Entry 7WCZ (electron microscopy, 3.50 A resolution); this record covers chains A and C of the 5 polymer chains in the assembly.

== Chain A (and C) ==
Name: Spike glycoprotein
Organism: Severe acute respiratory syndrome coronavirus 2
Notes: chain C of this document is another copy of the same molecule, construct and numbering; everything in this record applies to it too
UniProtKB: P0DTC2 (SPIKE_SARS2); residue numbers follow UniProt; this construct covers 1-241, 245-1206
Chain sequence (1258 residues; each row starts with the number of its first residue; note: 3 numbers in that range are skipped by the numbering (no residue carries them; nothing is unmodelled there)):
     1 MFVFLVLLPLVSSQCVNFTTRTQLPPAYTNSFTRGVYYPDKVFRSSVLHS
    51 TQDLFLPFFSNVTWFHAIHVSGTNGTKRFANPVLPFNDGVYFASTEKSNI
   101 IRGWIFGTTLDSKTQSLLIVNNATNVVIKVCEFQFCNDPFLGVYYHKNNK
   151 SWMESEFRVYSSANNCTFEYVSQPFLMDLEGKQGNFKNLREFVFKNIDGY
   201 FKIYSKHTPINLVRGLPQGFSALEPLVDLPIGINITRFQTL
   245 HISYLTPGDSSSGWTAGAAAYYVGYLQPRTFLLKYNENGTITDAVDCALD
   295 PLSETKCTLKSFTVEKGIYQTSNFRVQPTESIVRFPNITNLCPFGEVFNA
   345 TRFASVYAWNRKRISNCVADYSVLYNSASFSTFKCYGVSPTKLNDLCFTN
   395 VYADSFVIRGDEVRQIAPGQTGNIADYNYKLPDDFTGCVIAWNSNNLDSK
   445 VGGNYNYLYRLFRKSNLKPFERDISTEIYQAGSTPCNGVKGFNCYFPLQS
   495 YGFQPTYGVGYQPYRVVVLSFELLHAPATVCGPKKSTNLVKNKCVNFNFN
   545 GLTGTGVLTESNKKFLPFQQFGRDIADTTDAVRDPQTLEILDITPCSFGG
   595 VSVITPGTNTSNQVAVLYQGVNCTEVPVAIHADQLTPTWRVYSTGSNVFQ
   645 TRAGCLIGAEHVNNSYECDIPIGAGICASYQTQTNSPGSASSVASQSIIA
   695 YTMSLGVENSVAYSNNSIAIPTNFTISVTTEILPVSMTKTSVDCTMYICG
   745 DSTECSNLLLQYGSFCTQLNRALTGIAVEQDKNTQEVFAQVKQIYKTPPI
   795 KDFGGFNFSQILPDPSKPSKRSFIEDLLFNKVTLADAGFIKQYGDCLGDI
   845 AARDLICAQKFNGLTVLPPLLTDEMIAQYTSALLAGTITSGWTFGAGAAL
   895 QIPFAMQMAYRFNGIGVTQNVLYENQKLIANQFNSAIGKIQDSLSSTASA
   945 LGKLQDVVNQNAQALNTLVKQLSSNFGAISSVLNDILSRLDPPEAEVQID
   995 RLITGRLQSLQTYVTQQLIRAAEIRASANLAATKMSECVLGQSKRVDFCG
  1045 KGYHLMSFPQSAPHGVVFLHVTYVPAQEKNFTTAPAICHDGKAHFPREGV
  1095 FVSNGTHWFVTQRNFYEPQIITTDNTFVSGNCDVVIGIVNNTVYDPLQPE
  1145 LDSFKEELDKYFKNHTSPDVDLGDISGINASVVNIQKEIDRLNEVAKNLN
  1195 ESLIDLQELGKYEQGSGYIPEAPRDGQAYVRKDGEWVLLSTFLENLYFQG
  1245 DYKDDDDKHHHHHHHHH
Not modelled in the structure: 1-13, 70-76, 248-254, 621-640, 677-688, 828-847, 1162-1261
Disulfide bonds: Cys131-Cys166, Cys291-Cys301, Cys336-Cys361, Cys379-Cys432, Cys391-Cys525, Cys480-Cys488, Cys538-Cys590, Cys617-Cys649, Cys662-Cys671, Cys738-Cys760, Cys743-Cys749, Cys1032-Cys1043, Cys1082-Cys1126
Construct notes: variant Phe18 (Leu in P0DTC2), Ala80 (Asp in P0DTC2), Gly215 (Asp in P0DTC2), Ile246 (Arg in P0DTC2), Asn417 (Lys in P0DTC2), Lys484 (Glu in P0DTC2), Tyr501 (Asn in P0DTC2), Gly614 (Asp in P0DTC2), Gly682 (Arg in P0DTC2), Ser683 (Arg in P0DTC2), Ser685 (Arg in P0DTC2), Val701 (Ala in P0DTC2), Pro986 (Lys in P0DTC2), Pro987 (Val in P0DTC2); expression tag (1207-1261)
UniProt features mapped onto this chain:
  - region: Asn280 to Cys301 (Putative superantigen), Arg403 to Asp405 (Integrin-binding motif), Asn448 to Phe456 (Immunodominant HLA epitope recognized by the CD8+), Pro681, Ala684 (Putative superantigen), Ser816 to Tyr837 (Fusion peptide 1), Lys835 to Phe855 (Fusion peptide 2), Asp1163 to Glu1202 (Heptad repeat 2)
  - site: Arg815, Ser816 (Cleavage)
  - glycosylation: Asn17 (N-linked (GlcNAc...) (complex) asparagine), Asn61 (N-linked (GlcNAc...) (hybrid) asparagine), Asn74 (N-linked (GlcNAc...) (complex) asparagine), Asn122 (N-linked (GlcNAc...) (hybrid) asparagine), Asn149 (N-linked (GlcNAc...) (complex) asparagine), Asn165 (N-linked (GlcNAc...) (complex) asparagine), Asn234 (N-linked (GlcNAc...) (high mannose) asparagine), Asn282 (N-linked (GlcNAc...) (complex) asparagine), Thr323 (O-linked (GalNAc) threonine), Ser325 (O-linked (HexNAc...) serine), Asn331 (N-linked (GlcNAc...) (complex) asparagine), Asn343 (N-linked (GlcNAc...) (complex) asparagine), Asn603 (N-linked (GlcNAc...) (hybrid) asparagine), Asn616 (N-linked (GlcNAc...) (complex) asparagine), Asn657 (N-linked (GlcNAc...) (complex) asparagine), Thr676 (O-linked (GlcNAc...) threonine), Thr678 (O-linked (GlcNAc...) threonine), Asn709 (N-linked (GlcNAc...) (high mannose) asparagine), Asn717 (N-linked (GlcNAc...) (hybrid) asparagine), Asn801 (N-linked (GlcNAc...) (hybrid) asparagine) and 6 more in UniProt
  - natural variant: Leu5 (L5F: In strain: Iota/B.1.526), Ser13 (S13I: In strain: Epsilon/B.1.427/B.1.429), Phe18 (L18F: In strain: Beta/B.1.351, Gamma/P.1 and 1 more; this construct carries the variant), Thr19 (T19I: In strain: Omicron/BQ.1.1, Omicron/XBB.1.5 and 1 more; T19R: In strain: Delta/B.1.617.2, Omicron/BA.2 and 4 more), Thr20 (T20N: In strain: Gamma/P.1), Leu24 to Ala27 (sequence variant, change not given here; In strain: Omicron/BA.2, Omicron/BA.2.12.1 and 6 more), Pro26 (P26S: In strain: Gamma/P.1), Gln52 (Q52H: In strain: Omicron/EG.5.1), Ala67 (A67V: In strain: Eta/B.1.525, Omicron/BA.1), His69 to Val70 (deletion: In strain: Alpha/B.1.1.7, Eta/B.1.525 and 5 more), Gly75 (G75V: In strain: Lambda/C.37), Thr76 (T76I: In strain: Lambda/C.37), 81 further natural variant entries in UniProt
  - mutagenesis: His69 to Val70 (Increased incorporation of cleaved spike into virions), Asn121 (N121Q: Partial loss of biliverdin affinity), Arg190 (R190K: Partial loss of biliverdin affinity), Asn234 (N234Q: Increased resistance to neutralizing antibodies), Asn331 (N331Q: Reduced viral infectivity), Asn343 (N343Q: Reduced viral infectivity), Leu452 (L452R: Increased resistance to neutralizing antibodies. Decreases HLA binding to NF9 epitope. Increased binding affinity to human ACE2), Tyr453 (Y453F: Decreased HLA binding to NF9 epitope. Increased binding affinity to human ACE2), Ala475 (A475V: Increased resistance to neutralizing antibodies), Val483 (V483A: Increased resistance to neutralizing antibodies), Phe490 (F490L: Increased resistance to neutralizing antibodies and human covalescent sera neutralization), Gln493 (Q493N: Reduced host ACE2-binding affinity in vitro; Q493Y: Reduced host ACE2-binding affinity in vitro), 9 further mutagenesis entries in UniProt

== How chain A and chain C interact ==
Contacting residue pairs - 118 pairs, chain A then chain C:
  Asn317(A) with Asp737(C), hydrogen bond
  Arg319(A) with Met740(C)
  Arg357(A) with Cys166(C); Thr167(C), hydrogen bond (side chain-backbone)
  Asn360(A) with Glu169(C)
  Pro521(A) with Asp198(C); Tyr200(C)
  Lys558(A) with Phe43(C)
  Phe559(A) with Phe43(C), hydrophobic
  Leu560(A) with Tyr38(C); Phe43(C), hydrophobic
  Phe562(A) with Lys41(C); Glu224(C); Pro225(C)
  Gln563(A) with Asp40(C); Lys41(C); Val42(C); Phe43(C)
  Gln564(A) with Lys41(C)
  Phe565(A) with Lys41(C); Phe43(C); Arg44(C), hydrogen bond (backbone-side chain)
  Gly566(A) with Phe43(C); Arg44(C)
  Arg567(A) with Arg44(C)
  Asp568(A) with Ala852(C)
  Ile569(A) with Val47(C), hydrophobic
  Ala570(A) with Val963(C), hydrophobic
  Thr572(A) with Asn856(C)
  Pro589(A) with Phe855(C)
  Phe592(A) with Lys854(C); Gly857(C); Thr859(C)
  Gln613(A) with Leu861(C)
  Arg646(A) with Thr866(C)
  Pro665(A) with Leu864(C), hydrophobic
  Ala668(A) with Pro863(C), hydrogen bond (backbone-backbone); Thr866(C)
  Gly669(A) with Leu864(C), hydrogen bond (backbone-backbone); Thr866(C)
  Met697(A) with Leu864(C), hydrophobic; Met869(C), hydrophobic
  Leu699(A) with Lys786(C); Ile788(C); Met869(C), hydrophobic; Gln872(C); Tyr873(C)
  Val701(A) with Gln787(C), hydrogen bond (backbone-side chain); Ile788(C)
  Glu702(A) with Gln787(C); Lys790(C), salt bridge
  Asn703(A) with Gln787(C); Ile788(C)
  Val705(A) with Tyr789(C), hydrophobic; Thr883(C)
  Ala706(A) with Gln895(C)
  Tyr707(A) with Pro792(C), hydrophobic; Asp796(C), hydrogen bond (side chain-backbone); Phe797(C); Phe898(C)
  Asn709(A) with Asp796(C), hydrogen bond; Pro897(C)
  Ser711(A) with Gln895(C), hydrogen bond; Pro897(C)
  Ile712(A) with Gln895(C)
  Ala713(A) with Leu894(C); Gln895(C), hydrogen bond (backbone-backbone)
  Pro715(A) with Leu894(C), hydrophobic
  Thr961(A) with Gln762(C)
  Gln965(A) with Tyr756(C); Ser758(C)
  Ser968(A) with Gln755(C); Tyr756(C); Gly757(C), hydrogen bond (side chain-backbone)
  Asn969(A) with Gln755(C)
  Phe970(A) with Gln755(C), hydrogen bond (backbone-backbone)
  Gly971(A) with Gln755(C)
  Gln1002(A) with Phe759(C)
  Thr1006(A) with Phe759(C); Gln1005(C)
  Gln1010(A) with Leu1012(C)
  Ile1013(A) with Leu1012(C), hydrophobic
  Glu1017(A) with Glu773(C)
  Arg1039(A) with Thr1027(C); Glu1031(C), salt bridge; Arg1039(C)
  Val1040(A) with Ser1030(C); Gly1035(C)
  Asp1041(A) with Gln784(C); Ser1030(C)
  Lys1045(A) with Gln784(C); Gly889(C)
  Gly1046(A) with Ala890(C)
  Tyr1047(A) with Trp886(C)
  Glu1072(A) with Ala892(C); Ala893(C); Leu894(C)
  Asn1074(A) with Gln895(C), hydrogen bond
  Pro1079(A) with Met900(C), hydrophobic
  Phe1089(A) with Asn914(C); Tyr917(C), hydrophobic
  Pro1090(A) with Gln913(C), hydrogen bond (backbone-side chain)
  Arg1091(A) with Arg1091(C)
  Arg1107(A) with Tyr904(C)
  Phe1121(A) with Gln913(C); Asn914(C)
  Ser1123(A) with Asn914(C), hydrogen bond; Glu1111(C)
  Val1128(A) with Glu918(C)
  Leu1141(A) with Glu1144(C)
  Leu1145(A) with Phe1148(C), hydrophobic
  Phe1148(A) with Phe1148(C), hydrophobic
  Leu1152(A) with Leu1152(C), hydrophobic
  Phe1156(A) with Tyr1155(C), hydrophobic; Phe1156(C), hydrophobic; His1159(C)
  His1159(A) with His1159(C)
  Thr1160(A) with His1159(C)
Interface residues without a listed pair, chain A (92 interface residues in all): Ser359, Ala522, Thr523, Thr547, Thr549, Asp571, Thr588, Gly667, Ile670, Cys671, Gly700, Ser708, Ile714, Thr1009, Val1068, Pro1069, Thr1077, Val1122, Val1129, Lys1149
Interface residues without a listed pair, chain C (97 interface residues in all): His49, Phe168, Tyr170, Gly199, Pro230, Gly232, Gly283, Asp745, Leu849, Pro862, Ile896, Ala903, Thr912, Ser967, Asn978, Gln1002, Thr1009, Leu1034, Gln1036, Gln1113

== In short ==
92 residues of chain A face 97 of chain C across their interface; the contacts include 15 hydrogen bonds and 2
salt bridges. Polar pairs include Glu702(A)-Lys790(C), Arg1039(A)-Glu1031(C) and Asn317(A)-Asp737(C). Curated
annotation (UniProt) lists 21 mutagenesis sites on chain A.
Chain A and chain C are both Spike glycoprotein (Severe acute respiratory syndrome coronavirus 2); the
structure, SARS-CoV-2 Beta spike in complex with one S5D2 Fab, was determined by electron microscopy (same
publication as 7WCR, 7WD0, 7WD7, 7WD8, 7WD9 and 7WDF).
